4B86 - chains B and D of the 4 polymer chains in the assembly; structure by X-ray diffraction, 3.50 A resolution.

Chain B:
Protein: Male-specific lethal 1 homolog
Organism: Homo sapiens
Reference sequence: Q68DK7 (MSL1_HUMAN); residues 212-267 here = UniProt positions 212-267
Sequence (59 residues; row label = number of the first residue in the row):
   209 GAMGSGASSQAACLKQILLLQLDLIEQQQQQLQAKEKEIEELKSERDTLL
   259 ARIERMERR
Not modelled in the structure: 209-213, 265-267
Differences from the reference sequence: expression tag (209-211)
UniProt features mapped onto this chain:
  - region: Lys-223 to Gln-237 (Interaction with MSL2)
From the paper describing this entry:
  - self-association interface (contacts with another copy of this molecule): Arg-254

Chain D:
Protein: Male-specific lethal 2 homolog
Organism: Homo sapiens
Reference sequence: Q9HCI7 (MSL2_HUMAN); residue numbers follow UniProt; this construct covers 1-116
Sequence (116 residues; each row starts with the number of its first residue):
     1 MNPVNATALYISASRLVLNYDPGDPKAFTEINRLLPYFRQSLSCCVCGHL
    51 LQDPIAPTNSTCQHYVCKTCKGKKMMMKPSCSWCKDYEQFEENKQLSILV
   101 NCYKKLCEYITQTTLA
Not modelled in the structure: 71-90, 116
Metal / ion sites: Zn2+ site 1: Cys-44, Cys-47, Cys-70; Zn2+ site 2 near Cys-62 (its only coordinating residue here)
UniProt features mapped onto this chain:
  - zinc finger: Cys-44 to Lys-85 (RING-type)
  - binding site (Zn(2+)): Cys-44, Cys-47, Cys-62, His-64, Cys-67, Cys-70, Cys-81, Cys-84
  - natural variant: Arg-15 (R15L: In KBHS; uncertain significance)
  - mutagenesis: His-64 (H64Y: Great reduction in H2B ubiquitination. No effect on MSL1-binding)

How chain B and chain D interact:
Contacting residue pairs - 16 pairs, chain B then chain D:
  Lys-223(B) / Leu-18(D)
  Leu-226(B) / Leu-18(D)  hydrophobic
  Leu-227(B) / Leu-18(D)  hydrophobic
  Leu-227(B) / Asn-19(D)
  Leu-230(B) / Ser-14(D)
  Leu-230(B) / Arg-15(D)
  Asp-231(B) / Arg-15(D)  salt bridge
  Glu-234(B) / Ile-11(D)
  Glu-234(B) / Arg-15(D)  salt bridge
  Gln-237(B) / Asn-2(D)  hydrogen bond
  Gln-237(B) / Val-4(D)
  Gln-237(B) / Thr-7(D)  hydrogen bond
  Gln-237(B) / Gln-95(D)
  Leu-240(B) / Asn-2(D)
  Gln-241(B) / Val-4(D)
  Glu-244(B) / Asn-2(D)
Also at the interface, not in a pair above, chain B (11 interface residues in all): Ile-233
Also at the interface, not in a pair above, chain D (12 interface residues in all): Pro-3, Tyr-10, Tyr-109

In short:
11 residues of chain B and 12 residues of chain D are in contact; the contacts include 2 hydrogen bonds and 2
salt bridges. Polar contacts include Asp-231(B)/Arg-15(D), Glu-234(B)/Arg-15(D) and Gln-237(B)/Asn-2(D). From
UniProt: 8 Zn2+-binding residues and one mutagenesis site on chain D. From the paper: a self-association
interface involving Arg-254(B).
Chain B is Male-specific lethal 1 homolog and chain D is Male-specific lethal 2 homolog, both from Homo
sapiens; the structure, Crystal structure of the MSL1-MSL2 complex (3.5A), was determined by X-ray diffraction
together with 4B7Y from the same study.
